6RAX - chains 2 and 5 of the 13 polymer chains in the assembly; structure by electron microscopy, 3.99 A resolution.

Chain 2:
Protein: DNA replication licensing factor Mcm2
Organism: Drosophila melanogaster
Notes: EC 3.6.4.12
Reference sequence: P49735 (MCM2_DROME); numbering as in UniProt (aligned over 1-887)
Sequence (887 residues; numbered 1 to 887; the number before each row is that of its first residue):
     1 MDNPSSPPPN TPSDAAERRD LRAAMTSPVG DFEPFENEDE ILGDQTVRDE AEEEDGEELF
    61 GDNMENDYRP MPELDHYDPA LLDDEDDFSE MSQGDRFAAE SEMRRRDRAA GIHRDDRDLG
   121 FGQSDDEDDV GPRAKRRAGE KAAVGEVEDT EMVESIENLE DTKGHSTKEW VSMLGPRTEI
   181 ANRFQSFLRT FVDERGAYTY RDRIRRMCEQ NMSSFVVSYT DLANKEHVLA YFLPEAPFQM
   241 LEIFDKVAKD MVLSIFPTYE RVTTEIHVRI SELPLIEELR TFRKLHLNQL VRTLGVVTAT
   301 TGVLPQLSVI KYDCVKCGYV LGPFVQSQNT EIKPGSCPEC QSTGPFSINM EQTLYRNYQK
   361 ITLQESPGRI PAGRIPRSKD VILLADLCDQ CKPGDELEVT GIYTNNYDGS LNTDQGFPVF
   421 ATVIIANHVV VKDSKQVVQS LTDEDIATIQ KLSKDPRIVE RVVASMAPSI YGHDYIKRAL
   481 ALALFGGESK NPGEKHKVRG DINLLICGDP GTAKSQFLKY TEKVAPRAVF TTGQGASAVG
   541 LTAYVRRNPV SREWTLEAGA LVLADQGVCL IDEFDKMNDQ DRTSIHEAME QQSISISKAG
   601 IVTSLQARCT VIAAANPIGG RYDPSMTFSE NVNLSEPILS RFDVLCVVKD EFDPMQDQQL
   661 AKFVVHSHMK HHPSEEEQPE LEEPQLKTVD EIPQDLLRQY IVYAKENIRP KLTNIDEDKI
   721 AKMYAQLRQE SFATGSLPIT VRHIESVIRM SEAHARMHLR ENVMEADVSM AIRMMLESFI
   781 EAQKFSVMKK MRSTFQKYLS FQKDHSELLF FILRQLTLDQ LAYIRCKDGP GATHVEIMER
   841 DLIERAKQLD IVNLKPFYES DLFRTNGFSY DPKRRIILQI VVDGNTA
Unresolved in the structure: 1-173, 542-543, 673-690, 799-887
Small-molecule neighbours:
  - ATP (adenosine-5'-triphosphate), molecule 1: Ser469, Ile470, Asp509, Pro510, Gly511, Thr512, Ala513, Lys514, Ser515, Gln516, Glu573, Asn616, Phe663
  - ATP, molecule 2: His496, Glu590, Gln591, Ser640, Arg641, Val741, Arg742
Curated features (UniProtKB/Swiss-Prot):
  - zinc finger: Cys314 to Cys340 (C4-type)
  - motif: Ser640 to Asp643 (Arginine finger)
  - binding site (ADP): Ser515, Gln516
  - modified residue: Thr26 (Phosphothreonine), Ser27 (Phosphoserine), Ser89 (Phosphoserine), Ser92 (Phosphoserine), Ser124 (Phosphoserine)
  - mutagenesis: Lys514 (K514A: Reduces complex helicase activity)
From the paper describing this entry:
  - catalytic residues: Arg641 (citing earlier work)
  - mutagenesis - R641A: decreased catalytic activity

Chain 5:
Protein: DNA replication licensing factor Mcm5
Organism: Drosophila melanogaster
Notes: EC 3.6.4.12
Reference sequence: Q9VGW6 (MCM5_DROME); residue numbers follow UniProt; this construct covers 1-405, 412-733
Sequence (733 residues; numbered 1 to 733 plus 4 insertion-coded residues; 4 numbers in that range are skipped by the numbering (no residue carries them; nothing is unmodelled there); the number before each row is that of its first residue; a row labelled like 409A-409D holds insertion residues (409A, then the next letters in order)):
     1 MEGFDDAGVF FSDNFGGDNQ QDAQINLQAV KKKYKEFIRT FNEENFFYKY RDTLKRNYLN
    61 GRYFLEIEME DLVGFDETLA DKLNKQPTEH LEIFEEAARE VADEITAPRP EHEEHMHDIQ
   121 ILLSSNANPT NIRQLKSDCV SKLVKIAGII VAASGISAKA TRMSIQCLSC STVIPNLKVN
   181 PGLEGYALPR KCNTEQAGRP KCPLDPFFIM PDKCKCVDFQ TLKLQELPDF VPQGEIPRHL
   241 QLFCDRSLCE RVVPGNRVLI QGIYSIRKVG KPSRRDGREK AVVGVRAPYM RVVGITVDSE
   301 GAGAISRYSN ITSDEEEHFR RMAASGDIYE RLSQSLAPSI FGSRDIKKAI TCMLFGGSRK
   361 RLPDGLCRRG DINVLLLGDP GTAKSQLLKF VEKVAPIAVY TSGKG
   408 SS
409A-409D AAGL
   412 TASVMKDPQT RNFVMEGGAM VLADGGVVCI DEFDKMREDD RVAIHEAMEQ QTISIAKAGI
   472 TTTLNSRCSV LAAANSIFGR WDDTKGEENI DFMPTILSRF DMIFIVKDIH DESRDITLAK
   532 HIINVHLSSN KSAPSEPAEG EISLSTFKKY IHYCRTHCGP RLSEAAGEKL KSRYVLMRSG
   592 AGQQEKASDK RLSIPITVRQ LEAVIRISES LAKIRLQPFA TDEHVNEALR LFQVSTLDAA
   652 MTGSLAGAEG FTTEEDQETL NRIEKQLKRR FAIGSQVSEQ NILQDFLRQK YEERTVMKVI
   712 HTMIRRGELQ HRMQRKMLYR IC
Unresolved in the structure: 1-18, 178-185, 395, 409A-409D, 429, 653-733
Disulfides: Cys192-Cys202
Small-molecule neighbours:
  - ATP (adenosine-5'-triphosphate), molecule 1: Ser339, Ile340, Phe341, Pro380, Gly381, Thr382, Ala383, Lys384, Ser385, Gln386, Asp442, Asn486, Leu529, His532, Ile533
  - ATP, molecule 2: Leu366, Arg369, Glu460, Val609, Arg610
Curated features (UniProtKB/Swiss-Prot):
  - motif: Ser509 to Asp512 (Arginine finger)
  - binding site (ADP): Arg368
  - mutagenesis: Lys384 (K384A: Greatly reduces complex helicase activity)
From the paper describing this entry:
  - catalytic residues: Arg510 (citing earlier work)
  - mutagenesis - R510A: decreased catalytic activity

Interface between chain 2 and chain 5:
Contacting residue pairs (99; chain 2 residue first):
  Val303(2) with Arg238(5)
  Leu304(2) with Val285(5), hydrophobic
  Pro305(2) with Tyr264(5); Val285(5); Arg286(5), hydrogen bond (backbone-backbone)
  Gln306(2) with Val282(5); Val283(5); Gly284(5); Val285(5)
  Leu307(2) with Gly270(5); Lys271(5); Gly284(5)
  Ser308(2) with Lys271(5)
  Tyr312(2) with Pro272(5); Arg274(5)
  Gln326(2) with Lys271(5), hydrogen bond
  Gln328(2) with Val283(5)
  Asn329(2) with Ser273(5); Arg275(5); Val282(5); Val283(5)
  Glu331(2) with Pro272(5); Arg274(5), salt bridge
  Asn349(2) with Val269(5)
  Met350(2) with Ile266(5), hydrophobic; Arg267(5); Lys268(5); Val269(5), hydrophobic
  Glu351(2) with Glu89(5)
  Tyr355(2) with Ser137(5); Ile266(5)
  Arg356(2) with Ser137(5); Lys271(5)
  Asn357(2) with Lys136(5); Ser137(5), hydrogen bond
  Tyr358(2) with Val282(5)
  Cys388(2) with Lys136(5), hydrogen bond
  Asp389(2) with Arg133(5), salt bridge; Arg238(5), salt bridge
  Lys392(2) with Gly234(5)
  Lys490(2) with His537(5), hydrogen bond (side chain-backbone)
  Glu494(2) with Phe390(5); Lys393(5), hydrogen bond (backbone-side chain)
  Lys495(2) with Pro338(5); Ser339(5), hydrogen bond
  His496(2) with Gln386(5), hydrogen bond
  Arg527(2) with Gly234(5)
  Tyr544(2) with Lys404(5), hydrogen bond (side chain-backbone); Gly405(5)
  Asn548(2) with Met416(5); Pro419(5)
  Pro549(2) with Pro419(5)
  Asp565(2) with Gln233(5); Gly234(5)
  Glu587(2) with Glu443(5)
  Gln591(2) with Ser385(5), hydrogen bond; Lys389(5)
  Ser593(2) with Lys389(5)
  Ser595(2) with Tyr400(5); Thr401(5)
  Ile596(2) with Thr401(5)
  Ser597(2) with Gly405(5); Ser408(5), hydrogen bond (side chain-backbone); Ser409(5)
  Lys598(2) with Gly405(5); Ser408(5); Arg448(5); Asp451(5), salt bridge
  Val602(2) with Thr401(5); Ser408(5)
  Leu605(2) with Pro232(5); Glu235(5); Ile236(5), hydrophobic
  Gln606(2) with Pro228(5), hydrogen bond (side chain-backbone); Pro232(5)
  Arg608(2) with Gln233(5)
  Ser635(2) with Ile488(5)
  Glu636(2) with Phe489(5); Gly490(5)
  Pro637(2) with Asn486(5); Ile488(5)
  Ser640(2) with Pro380(5)
  Leu712(2) with Leu538(5)
  Thr713(2) with Leu538(5)
  Glu717(2) with Ile534(5)
  Asp718(2) with Lys531(5)
  Ala721(2) with Ile527(5), hydrophobic; Ala530(5), hydrophobic
  Tyr724(2) with Asp526(5)
  Ala725(2) with Glu523(5)
  Arg728(2) with Asp519(5), hydrogen bond (side chain-backbone); His521(5); Glu523(5); Asp526(5)
  Gln729(2) with Glu523(5), hydrogen bond (backbone-side chain)
  Phe732(2) with His521(5)
  Thr740(2) with Gly381(5)
  Val741(2) with Gly381(5)
  Arg742(2) with Gly381(5)
Interface residues without a listed pair, chain 2 (72 interface residues in all): Ile310, Thr330, Ile348, Lys497, Val498, Val562, Thr583, His586, Glu590, Thr603, Ser604, Lys711, Asn714, Ile748
Interface residues without a listed pair, chain 5 (75 interface residues in all): Val140, Gln225, Asp229, Val231, Pro288, Ile340, Asp379, Ser402, Lys446, Ser487, Ile520, Ser539, Lys542, Leu555

In short:
Chain 2 and chain 5 form an interface of 72 and 75 residues respectively, with 14 hydrogen bonds and 4 salt
bridges. Among the polar pairs are Glu331(2)-Arg274(5), Asp389(2)-Arg133(5) and Asp389(2)-Arg238(5). One ATP
molecule is bound between chain 2 and chain 5. From the paper: catalytic residues Arg641(2) and Arg510(5);
R641A of chain 2 reduces catalytic activity.
Here chain 2 is DNA replication licensing factor Mcm2 and chain 5 is DNA replication licensing factor Mcm5,
both from Drosophila melanogaster. Entry 6RAX (D. melanogaster CMG-DNA, State 1B) was determined by electron
microscopy together with 6RAZ, 6RAW and 6RAY from the same study.
